6Q0V - chains A and C of the 5 polymer chains in the assembly; structure by X-ray diffraction, 2.90 A resolution.

Chain A:
Molecule: DNA damage-binding protein 1
Source organism: Homo sapiens
Notes: fragment: internal deletion of the BPB domain
UniProt: Q16531 (DDB1_HUMAN); the construct has insertions or renumbered stretches relative to UniProt, so the offset changes along the chain: 1-392 = UniProt 1-392; 697-699 = UniProt 393-395; 706-1140 = UniProt 706-1140
Chain sequence (864 residues; numbered -27 to 1140; 304 numbers in that range are skipped by the numbering (no residue carries them; nothing is unmodelled there); the number before each row is that of its first residue; numbers below 1 keep their minus sign (Met-27 is residue -27)):
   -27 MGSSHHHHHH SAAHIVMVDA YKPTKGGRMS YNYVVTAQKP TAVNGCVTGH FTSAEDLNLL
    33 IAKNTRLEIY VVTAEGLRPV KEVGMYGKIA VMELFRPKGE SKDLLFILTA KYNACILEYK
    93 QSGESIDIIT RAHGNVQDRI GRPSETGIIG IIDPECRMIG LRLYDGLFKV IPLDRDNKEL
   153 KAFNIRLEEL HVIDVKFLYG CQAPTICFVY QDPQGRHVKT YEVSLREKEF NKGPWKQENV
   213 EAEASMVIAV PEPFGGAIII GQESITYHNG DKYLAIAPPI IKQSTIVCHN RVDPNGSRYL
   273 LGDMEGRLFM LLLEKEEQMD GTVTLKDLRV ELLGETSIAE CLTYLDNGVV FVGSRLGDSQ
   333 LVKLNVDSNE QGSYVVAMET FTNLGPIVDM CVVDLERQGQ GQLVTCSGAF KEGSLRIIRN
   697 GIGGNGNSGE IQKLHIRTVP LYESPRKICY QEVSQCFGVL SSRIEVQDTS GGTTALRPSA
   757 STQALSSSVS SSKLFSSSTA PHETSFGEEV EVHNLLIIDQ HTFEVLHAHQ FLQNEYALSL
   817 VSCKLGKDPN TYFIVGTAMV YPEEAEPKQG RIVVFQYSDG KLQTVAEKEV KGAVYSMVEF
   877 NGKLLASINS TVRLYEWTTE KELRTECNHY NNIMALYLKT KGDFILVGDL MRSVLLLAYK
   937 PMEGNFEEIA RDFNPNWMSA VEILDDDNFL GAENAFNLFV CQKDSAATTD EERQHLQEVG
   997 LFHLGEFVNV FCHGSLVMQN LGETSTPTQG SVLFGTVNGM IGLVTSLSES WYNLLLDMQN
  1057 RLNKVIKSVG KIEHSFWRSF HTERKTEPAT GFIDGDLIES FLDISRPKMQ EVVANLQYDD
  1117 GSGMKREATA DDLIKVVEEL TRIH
Unresolved in the structure: -27 to 0, 365-373, 697-709, 768-784, 982-983, 1011-1021, 1112-1123
Construct notes: initiating methionine (-27); expression tag (-26 to 0); linker (700-705)
Curated features (UniProtKB/Swiss-Prot):
  - modified residue: Ser2 (N-acetylserine), Lys1067 (N6-acetyllysine), Thr1125 (Phosphothreonine)
  - cross-link: Lys1121 (Glycyl lysine isopeptide (Lys-Gly) (interchain with G-Cter in SUMO2))

Chain C:
Molecule: DDB1- and CUL4-associated factor 15
Source organism: Homo sapiens
Notes: fragment: C-terminal domain
UniProt: Q66K64 (DCA15_HUMAN); numbering as in UniProt (aligned over 383-600)
Chain sequence (263 residues; each row starts with the number of its first residue):
   338 MDWSHPQFEK SAVGLNDIFE AQKIEWHEGG GGSGENLYFQ GGGRMEPGYV NYTKLYYVLE
   398 SGEGTEPEDE LEDDKISLPF VVTDLRGRNL RPMRERTAVQ GQYLTVEQLT LDFEYVINEV
   458 IRHDATWGHQ FCSFSDYDIV ILEVCPETNQ VLINIGLLLL AFPSPTEEGQ LRPKTYHTSL
   518 KVAWDLNTGI FETVSVGDLT EVKGQTSGSV WSSYRKSCVD MVMKWLVPES SGRYVNRMTN
   578 EALHKGCSLK VLADSERYTW IVL
Unresolved in the structure: 338-382, 397-413, 504-507, 580-584
Construct notes: initiating methionine (338); expression tag (339-382)
Small-molecule neighbours: Tasisulam (P7M; N-[(5-bromothiophen-2-yl)sulfonyl]-2,4-dichlorobenzamide): Arg552, Val556, Val559, Leu563
Curated features (UniProtKB/Swiss-Prot):
  - mutagenesis: Leu392 (L392P: Decreased interaction with DDA1 and RBM39 in presence of indisulam), Thr420 (T420P: Decreased interaction with DDA1 and RBM39 in presence of indisulam), Glu444 (E444K: Decreased interaction with DDA1 and RBM39 in presence of indisulam), Val453 (V453D: Decreased interaction with DDA1 and RBM39 in presence of indisulam), Asp475 (D475H/N/V: Decreased interaction with RBM39 in presence of indisulam, without affecting interaction with DDA1 and DDB1)

How chain A and chain C interact:
Residue-residue contacts - 23 pairs, chain A then chain C:
  Arg111(A) with Glu484(C), salt bridge
  Gly113(A) with Pro565(C); Ser567(C)
  Arg114(A) with Pro565(C); Glu566(C); Ser567(C)
  Asp137(A) with Val564(C); Pro565(C)
  Gly138(A) with Val564(C)
  Leu139(A) with Val564(C), hydrophobic
  Arg158(A) with Lys561(C); Trp562(C)
  Leu162(A) with Pro565(C)
  Ile909(A) with Arg594(C); Thr596(C)
  Met927(A) with Arg594(C); Tyr595(C), hydrophobic
  Pro951(A) with Arg594(C)
  Trp953(A) with Glu593(C), hydrogen bond (side chain-backbone); Tyr595(C), hydrophobic
  Glu1079(A) with Ser567(C); Ser568(C), hydrogen bond (side chain-backbone)
  Arg1080(A) with Glu593(C), salt bridge
Other interface residues (no listed pair), chain A (15 interface residues in all): Arg928
Other interface residues (no listed pair), chain C (14 interface residues in all): Leu563, Arg570

Summary:
15 residues of chain A face 14 of chain C across their interface; the contacts include 2 hydrogen bonds and 2
salt bridges. Polar contacts include Arg111(A)-Glu484(C), Arg1080(A)-Glu593(C) and Trp953(A)-Glu593(C).
Ligands of chain C: Tasisulam. From UniProt: 5 mutagenesis sites on chain C.
Chain A is DNA damage-binding protein 1 and chain C is DDB1- and CUL4-associated factor 15, both from Homo
sapiens; the structure, Structure of DDB1-DDA1-DCAF15 complex bound to tasisulam and RBM39, was determined by
X-ray diffraction (same publication as 6Q0R and 6Q0W).
